6HED - chains G and L of the 34 polymer chains in the assembly; structure by electron microscopy, 6.95 A resolution (low resolution: residue-level contacts below are approximate; hydrogen-bond / salt-bridge calls are withheld).

== Chain G ==
Name: Proteasome subunit alpha
From: Archaeoglobus fulgidus DSM 4304
Notes: EC 3.4.25.1
Reference sequence: O29760 (PSA_ARCFU); residues 5-246 here = UniProt positions 5-246
Chain sequence (242 residues; each row starts with the number of its first residue):
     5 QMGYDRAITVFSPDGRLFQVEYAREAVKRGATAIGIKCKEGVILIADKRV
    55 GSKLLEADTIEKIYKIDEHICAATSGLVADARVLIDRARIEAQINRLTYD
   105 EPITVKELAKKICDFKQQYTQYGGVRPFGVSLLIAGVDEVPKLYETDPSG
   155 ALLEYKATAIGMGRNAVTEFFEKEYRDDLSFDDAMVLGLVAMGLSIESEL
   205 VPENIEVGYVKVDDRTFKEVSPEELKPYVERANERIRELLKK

== Chain L ==
Name: Proteasome-activating nucleotidase
From: Archaeoglobus fulgidus DSM 4304
Reference sequence: O28303 (PAN_ARCFU); numbering as in UniProt (aligned over 9-398)
Chain sequence (390 residues; each row starts with the number of its first residue):
     9 LLEKLKKLEEDYYKLRELYRRLEDEKKFIESERIRYEREVRRLRSEVERL
    59 RSPPLLVGVVSDILEDGRVVVKSSTGPKFVVNTSQYINEEELKPGARVAL
   109 NQQTLAIVNVLPTSKDPMVYGFEVEEKPEVSYEDIGGLDVQIEEIREAVE
   159 LPLLKPELFAEVGIEPPKGVLLYGPPGTGKTLLAKAVANQTRATFIRVVG
   209 SEFVQKYIGEGARLVREVFQLAKEKAPSIIFIDELDAIAARRTNSDTSGD
   259 REVQRTMMQLLAELDGFDPRGDVKVIGATNRIDILDPAILRPGRFDRIIE
   309 VPLPTFEGRIQIFKIHTRKMKLAEDVDFKELARITEGASGADIKAICTEA
   359 GMFAIREERAKVTMLDFTKAIEKVLKKTTPIPDLKGVMFV
Bound ions: Mg2+: Thr189 (together with ATP)
Small-molecule neighbours:
  - ATP (adenosine-5'-triphosphate), molecule 1: Ile143, Gly144, Gly145, Pro184, Gly185, Thr186, Gly187, Lys188, Thr189, Leu190, Asn288, Ile320, His324, Gly348, Ala349, Lys352
  - ATP, molecule 2: Lys176, Leu269, Asp273, Gly274, Ala296, Arg299, Gly301, Arg302
Swiss-Prot annotation at these positions:
  - region: Met396 to Val398 (Docks into pockets in the proteasome alpha-ring to cause gate opening)
  - binding site (ATP): Gly185 to Leu190, His324

== Chain G / chain L interface ==
Contacting residue pairs (17):
  Arg33(G) - Asp391(L)
  Arg33(G) - Leu392(L)
  Arg33(G) - Lys393(L)
  Arg33(G) - Phe397(L)
  Gly34(G) - Phe397(L)
  Gly34(G) - Val398(L)
  Ala35(G) - Val398(L)
  Arg53(G) - Lys393(L)
  Val54(G) - Gly394(L)
  Val54(G) - Val398(L)
  Lys66(G) - Val398(L)
  Gly80(G) - Phe397(L)
  Gly80(G) - Val398(L)
  Leu81(G) - Met396(L)
  Leu81(G) - Phe397(L)
  Val82(G) - Met396(L)
  Val82(G) - Val398(L)
Also at the interface, not in a pair above, chain G (12 interface residues in all): Ala30, Ala83, Met166

== Overview ==
Chain G and chain L form an interface of 12 and 7 residues respectively. Chain L binds ATP. UniProt lists 7
ATP-binding residues on chain L.
Chain G is Proteasome subunit alpha and chain L is Proteasome-activating nucleotidase, both from Archaeoglobus
fulgidus DSM 4304; the structure, PAN-proteasome in state 5, was determined by electron microscopy together
with 6HE5, 6HE7, 6HE8, 6HE9, 6HEA and 6HEC from the same study.
